PDB entry 7E9H | electron microscopy, 4.00 A resolution | chains B and D of the 6 polymer chains in the assembly

[Chain B]
Protein: Guanine nucleotide-binding protein G(I)/G(S)/G(T) subunit beta-1
From: Homo sapiens
UniProtKB: P62873 (GBB1_HUMAN); residues 2-340 here = UniProt positions 2-340
Chain sequence (351 residues; numbered -10 to 340; the number before each row is that of its first residue; numbers below 1 keep their minus sign (Met-10 is residue -10)):
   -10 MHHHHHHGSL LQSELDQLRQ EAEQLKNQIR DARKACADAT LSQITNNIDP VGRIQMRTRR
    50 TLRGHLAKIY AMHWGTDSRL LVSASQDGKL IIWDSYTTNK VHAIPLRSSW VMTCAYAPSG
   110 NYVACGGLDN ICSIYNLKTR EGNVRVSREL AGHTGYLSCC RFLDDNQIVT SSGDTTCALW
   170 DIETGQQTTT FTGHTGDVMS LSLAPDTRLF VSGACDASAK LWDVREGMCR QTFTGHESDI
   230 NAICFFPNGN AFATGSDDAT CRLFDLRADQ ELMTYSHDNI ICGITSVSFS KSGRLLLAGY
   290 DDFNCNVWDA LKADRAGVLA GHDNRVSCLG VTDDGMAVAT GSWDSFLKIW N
Unresolved in the structure: -10 to 34
Construct notes: expression tag (-10 to 1)
Swiss-Prot annotation at these positions:
  - modified residue: Ser2 (N-acetylserine), His266 (Phosphohistidine)
  - natural variant: Leu30 (L30F: In MRD42; uncertain significance), Arg52 (R52G: In MRD42), Gly64 (G64V: In MRD42), Asp76 (D76E: In MRD42; D76G: In MRD42), Gly77 (G77S: In MRD42), Lys78 (K78R: In MRD42), Ile80 (I80N: In MRD42; I80T: In MRD42), His91 (H91R: In MRD42; uncertain significance), Ala92 (A92T: In MRD42), Pro94 (P94S: In MRD42), Leu95 (L95P: In MRD42), Arg96 (R96L: In MRD42), 5 further natural variant entries in UniProt

[Chain D]
Protein: scFv16
From: Homo sapiens
Notes: antibody fragment or engineered binder
Chain sequence (257 residues; row label = number of the first residue in the row):
     1 DVQLVESGGG LVQPGGSRKL SCSASGFAFS SFGMHWVRQA PEKGLEWVAY ISSGSGTIYY
    61 ADTVKGRFTI SRDDPKNTLF LQMTSLRSED TAMYYCVRSI YYYGSSPFDF WGQGTTLTVS
   121 SGGGGSGGGG SGGGGSDIVM TQATSSVPVT PGESVSISCR SSKSLLHSNG NTYLYWFLQR
   181 PGQSPQLLIY RMSNLASGVP DRFSGSGSGT AFTLTISRLE AEDVGVYYCM QHLEYPLTFG
   241 AGTKLELKAA ALEVLFQ
Unresolved in the structure: 1, 122-135, 248-257
Disulfide bonds: Cys22-Cys96

[Chain B / chain D interface]
Residue-residue contacts (6):
  Arg68(B) - Tyr103(D)  hydrogen bond
  Thr86(B) - Tyr103(D)
  Glu130(B) - Gly26(D)
  Glu130(B) - Phe27(D)
  Glu130(B) - Arg98(D)
  Gly131(B) - Phe32(D)
Other interface residues (no listed pair), chain B (8 interface residues in all): Val90, His91, Arg129, Asn132
Other interface residues (no listed pair), chain D (9 interface residues in all): Val2, Ser31, Tyr102, Phe110

[Overview]
8 residues of chain B face 9 of chain D across their interface, with 1 hydrogen bond. Its one hydrogen-bonded
contact is Arg68(B)-Tyr103(D).
Chain B is Guanine nucleotide-binding protein G(I)/G(S)/G(T) subunit beta-1 and chain D is scFv16, both from
Homo sapiens; the structure, Cryo-EM structure of Gi-bound metabotropic glutamate receptor mGlu4, was
determined by electron microscopy together with 7E9G from the same study.
